PDB entry 7OU8 | X-ray diffraction, 1.50 A resolution | chains AAA and BBB

Chain AAA (and BBB):
Name: O-GlcNAcase BT_4395
Source organism: Bacteroides thetaiotaomicron (strain ATCC 29148 / DSM 2079 / NCTC 10582 / E50 / VPI-5482)
Notes: EC 3.2.1.169; chain BBB of this document is another copy of the same molecule, construct and numbering; everything in this record applies to it too
UniProtKB: Q89ZI2 (OGA_BACTN); residues -20 to 716 here correspond to UniProt positions 1-737 (UniProt number = residue number + 21)
Amino-acid sequence (737 residues; numbered -20 to 716; the number before each row is that of its first residue; numbers below 1 keep their minus sign (Met-20 is residue -20)):
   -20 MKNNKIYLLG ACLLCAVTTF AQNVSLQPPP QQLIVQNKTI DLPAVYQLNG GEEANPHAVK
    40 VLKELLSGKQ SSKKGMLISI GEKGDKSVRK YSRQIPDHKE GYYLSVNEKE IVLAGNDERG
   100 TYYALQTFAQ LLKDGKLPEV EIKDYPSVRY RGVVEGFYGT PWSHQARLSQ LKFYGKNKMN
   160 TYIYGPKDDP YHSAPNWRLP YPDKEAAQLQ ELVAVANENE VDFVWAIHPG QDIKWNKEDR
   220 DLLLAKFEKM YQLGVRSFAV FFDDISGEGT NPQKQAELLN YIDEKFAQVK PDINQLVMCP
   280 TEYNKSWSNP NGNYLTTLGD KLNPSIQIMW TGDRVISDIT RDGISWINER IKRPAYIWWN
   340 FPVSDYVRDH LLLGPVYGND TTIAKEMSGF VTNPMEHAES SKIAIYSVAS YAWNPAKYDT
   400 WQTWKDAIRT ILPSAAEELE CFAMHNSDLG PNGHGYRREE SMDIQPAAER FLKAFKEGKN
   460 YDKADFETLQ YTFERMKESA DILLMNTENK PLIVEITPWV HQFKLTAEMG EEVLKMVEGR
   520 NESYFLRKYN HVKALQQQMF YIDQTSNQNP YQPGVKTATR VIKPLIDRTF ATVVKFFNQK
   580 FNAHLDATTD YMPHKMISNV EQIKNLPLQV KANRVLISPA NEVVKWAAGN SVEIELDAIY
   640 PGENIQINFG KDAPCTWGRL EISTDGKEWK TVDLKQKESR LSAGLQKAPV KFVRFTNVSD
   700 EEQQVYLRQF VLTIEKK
Not modelled in the structure: -20 to 2 (chain BBB: -20 to 2, 653-654, 703-705, 716)
Residues lining bound ligands: DNJNAc-thiazolidines (1XI; N-[(3Z,6S,7R,8R,8AS)-7,8-bis(oxidanyl)-3-(phenylmethyl)imino-1,5,6,7,8,8A-hexahydro-[1,3]thiazolo[3,4-a]pyridin-6-yl]ethanamide): Gly135, Phe136, Tyr137, Lys166, Asp242, Asp243, Cys278, Tyr282, Trp286, Thr310, Val314, Ile315, Trp337, Asn339, Val342, Asp344, Tyr345, Asn372, His433
What the authors report for this chain:
  - binding site for DNJNAc-thiazolidines: Asp243, His433
  - catalytic residues: Asp242, Asp243

Interface between chain AAA and chain BBB:
Residue-residue contacts (42; chain AAA residue first):
  Tyr470(AAA) with Arg526(BBB)
  Glu473(AAA) with Lys514(BBB); Tyr523(BBB), hydrogen bond; Arg526(BBB), salt bridge; Lys527(BBB), salt bridge
  Arg474(AAA) with Arg526(BBB)
  Lys476(AAA) with His530(BBB)
  Glu477(AAA) with Arg526(BBB), salt bridge; Lys527(BBB), salt bridge; His530(BBB)
  Asp480(AAA) with His530(BBB), salt bridge; Ala533(BBB); Leu534(BBB); Gln537(BBB), hydrogen bond
  Ile481(AAA) with Asn529(BBB); Ala533(BBB)
  Met484(AAA) with Ala533(BBB); Gln536(BBB), hydrogen bond (backbone-side chain); Gln537(BBB)
  Lys503(AAA) with Glu507(BBB), salt bridge
  Glu507(AAA) with Lys503(BBB), salt bridge; Glu507(BBB)
  Lys514(AAA) with Glu473(BBB), salt bridge
  Tyr523(AAA) with Glu473(BBB), hydrogen bond
  Arg526(AAA) with Tyr470(BBB); Glu473(BBB), salt bridge; Arg474(BBB); Glu477(BBB), salt bridge
  Lys527(AAA) with Glu473(BBB), salt bridge; Glu477(BBB), salt bridge
  Asn529(AAA) with Ile481(BBB)
  His530(AAA) with Lys476(BBB); Glu477(BBB); Asp480(BBB), salt bridge
  Ala533(AAA) with Asp480(BBB); Ile481(BBB), hydrophobic; Met484(BBB)
  Leu534(AAA) with Asp480(BBB)
  Gln536(AAA) with Met484(BBB)
  Gln537(AAA) with Asp480(BBB), hydrogen bond; Met484(BBB)
  Tyr540(AAA) with Met484(BBB), hydrophobic
Interface residues without a listed pair, chain AAA (24 interface residues in all): Leu483, Thr486, Glu511
Interface residues without a listed pair, chain BBB (23 interface residues in all): Leu483, Glu511, Tyr540

In short:
24 residues of chain AAA face 23 of chain BBB across their interface; the contacts include 5 hydrogen bonds
and 13 salt bridges. Among the polar pairs are Glu473(AAA)-Arg526(BBB), Glu473(AAA)-Lys527(BBB) and
Glu477(AAA)-Arg526(BBB). Ligands of chain AAA: DNJNAc-thiazolidines. From the paper: catalytic residues
Asp242(AAA) and Asp243(AAA); a binding site for DNJNAc-thiazolidines at Asp243(AAA) and His433(AAA).
Chain AAA and chain BBB are both O-GlcNAcase BT_4395 (Bacteroides thetaiotaomicron (strain ATCC 29148 / DSM
2079 / NCTC 10582 / E50 / VPI-5482)); the structure, Human O-GlcNAc hydrolase in complex with
DNJNAc-thiazolidines, was determined by X-ray diffraction together with 7OU6 from the same study.
